Entry 1EBM (X-ray diffraction, 2.10 A resolution); this record covers chains C and A of the 3 polymer chains in the assembly.

# Chain C
Molecule: 15-nt DNA strand
Sequence (15 nucleotides; numbered 18 to 32; the number before each row is that of its first residue):
    18 GCGTCCAGGT CTACC
Modified residues: 8OG (8-oxo-2'-deoxy-guanosine-5'-monophosphate) at position 25
Ion coordination: Ca2+ near DA24 (its only coordinating residue here)

# Chain A
Molecule: 8-oxoguanine DNA glycosylase
From: Homo sapiens
Notes: fragment: core fragment (residues 12 to 325); engineered mutation(s): K249Q
Reference sequence: O15527 (OGG1_HUMAN); aligned to UniProt positions 12-328 over residues 9-325 (the alignment contains insertions or deletions, so no single offset holds)
Chain sequence (317 residues; row label = number of the first residue in the row):
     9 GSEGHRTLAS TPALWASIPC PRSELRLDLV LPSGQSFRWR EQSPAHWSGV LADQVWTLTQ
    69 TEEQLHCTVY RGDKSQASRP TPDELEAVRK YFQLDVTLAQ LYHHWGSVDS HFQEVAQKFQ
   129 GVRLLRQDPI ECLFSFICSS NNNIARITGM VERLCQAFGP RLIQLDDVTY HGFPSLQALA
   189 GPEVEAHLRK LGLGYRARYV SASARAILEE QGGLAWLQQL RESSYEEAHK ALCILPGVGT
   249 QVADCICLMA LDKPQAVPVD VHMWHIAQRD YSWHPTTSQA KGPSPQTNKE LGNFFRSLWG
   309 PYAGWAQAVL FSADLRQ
Not modelled in the structure: 80-82
Construct notes: conflict Gly9 (Arg12 in O15527), Ser10 (Arg13 in O15527), Glu11 (Met14 in O15527), Gln249 (Lys252 in O15527)

# Chain C / chain A interface
Pairs across the interface (36):
  DA24(C) with Asn149(A), hydrogen bond to the base; Asn150(A), sugar contact; Asn151(A), hydrogen bond to the base; Val269(A), phosphate contact
  8OG_25(C) with Gly42(A), base contact; Phe45(A), base contact; Phe144(A), base contact; Ser147(A), sugar contact; Asn150(A), sugar contact; Asn151(A), phosphate contact; Ile152(A), hydrogen bond to the phosphate; Gln249(A), base contact; Met257(A), base contact; Pro266(A), hydrogen bond to the base; Asp268(A), hydrogen bond to the base; His270(A), salt bridge to the phosphate; Met271(A), base contact; Gln315(A), hydrogen bond to the base; Phe319(A), stacking on the base
  DG26(C) with Ser148(A), sugar contact; Asn149(A), hydrogen bond to the phosphate; Asn150(A), hydrogen bond to the phosphate; Tyr203(A), base contact; Gln249(A), hydrogen bond to the phosphate; Val250(A), phosphate contact; Val269(A), phosphate contact
  DT27(C) with Gly245(A), phosphate contact; Val246(A), phosphate contact; Gly247(A), hydrogen bond to the phosphate; Thr248(A), phosphate contact; Gln249(A), hydrogen bond to the phosphate; Val250(A), hydrogen bond to the phosphate
  DC28(C) with Tyr207(A), sugar contact; Pro244(A), phosphate contact; Gly245(A), hydrogen bond to the phosphate; Val246(A), phosphate contact
Also at the interface, not in a pair above, chain A (30 interface residues in all): Ile155, Leu243, Ala251, Leu323

# Overview
5 residues of chain C face 30 of chain A across their interface; the contacts include 13 hydrogen bonds, 1
salt bridge and 1 aromatic stacking contact. Among the polar pairs are DA24(C)-Asn149(A), DA24(C)-Asn151(A)
and 8OG_25(C)-Pro266(A).
Chain C is a 15-nt DNA strand and chain A is 8-oxoguanine DNA glycosylase (Homo sapiens); the structure,
Crystal structure of the human 8-oxoguanine glycosylase (HOGG1) bound to a substrate oligonucleotide, was
determined by X-ray diffraction.
